Entry 9D5Y (X-ray diffraction, 1.35 A resolution); this record covers chains A and B.

== Chain A ==
Protein: Cobalt-containing nitrile hydratase subunit alpha
Source organism: Pseudonocardia thermophila
Notes: EC 4.2.1.84
UniProtKB: Q7SID2 (NHAA_PSETH); numbering as in UniProt (aligned over 1-204)
Amino-acid sequence (204 residues; each row starts with the number of its first residue):
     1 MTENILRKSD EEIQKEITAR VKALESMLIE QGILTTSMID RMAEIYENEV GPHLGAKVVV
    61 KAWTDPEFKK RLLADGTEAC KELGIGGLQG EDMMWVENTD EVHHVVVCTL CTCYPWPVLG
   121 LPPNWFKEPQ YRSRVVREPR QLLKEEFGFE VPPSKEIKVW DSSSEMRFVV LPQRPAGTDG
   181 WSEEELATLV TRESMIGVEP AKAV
Unresolved in the structure: 1
Modified / non-standard residues: C113 (S-hydroxycysteine; CSO)
Sequence notes: engineered mutation T112 (Ser in Q7SID2)
Curated features (UniProtKB/Swiss-Prot):
  - binding site (Co(2+)): C108, C111, C113
  - modified residue: C111 (Cysteine sulfinic acid (-SO2H)), C113 (Cysteine sulfenic acid (-SOH))
What the authors report for this chain:
  - mutagenesis - S112T: decreased catalytic activity
  - mutagenesis - S112T: decreased binding to cobalt
  - post-translational modification sites: C113
  - binding site for glycerol: C111, T112

== Chain B ==
Protein: Cobalt-containing nitrile hydratase subunit beta
Source organism: Pseudonocardia thermophila
Notes: EC 4.2.1.84
UniProtKB: Q7SID3 (NHAB_PSETH); residues 1-228 here = UniProt positions 1-228
Amino-acid sequence (228 residues; numbered 1 to 228; the number before each row is that of its first residue):
     1 MNGVYDVGGT DGLGPINRPA DEPVFRAEWE KVAFAMFPAT FRAGFMGLDE FRFGIEQMNP
    61 AEYLESPYYW HWIRTYIHHG VRTGKIDLEE LERRTQYYRE NPDAPLPEHE QKPELIEFVN
   121 QAVYGGLPAS REVDRPPKFK EGDVVRFSTA SPKGHARRAR YVRGKTGTVV KHHGAYIYPD
   181 TAGNGLGECP EHLYTVRFTA QELWGPEGDP NSSVYYDCWE PYIELVDT
What the authors report for this chain:
  - binding site for glycerol: R52

== Chain A / chain B interface ==
Residue-residue contacts (181; chain A residue first):
  N4(A) - E65(B)  hydrogen bond
  R7(A) - E65(B)  salt bridge
  Q14(A) - W29(B)  hydrogen bond
  E16(A) - R99(B)  salt bridge
  I17(A) - W29(B)  hydrophobic
  I17(A) - P67(B)  hydrophobic
  A19(A) - T95(B)
  A19(A) - Y98(B)
  A19(A) - R99(B)
  R20(A) - W70(B)
  R20(A) - T95(B)
  R20(A) - R99(B)
  V21(A) - W29(B)  hydrophobic
  V21(A) - V32(B)  hydrophobic
  V21(A) - M36(B)
  V21(A) - I73(B)  hydrophobic
  K22(A) - Y98(B)
  K22(A) - P102(B)  hydrogen bond (side chain-backbone)
  K22(A) - D103(B)
  K22(A) - A104(B)  hydrogen bond (side chain-backbone)
  K22(A) - L106(B)
  A23(A) - L91(B)
  A23(A) - R94(B)
  A23(A) - T95(B)
  A23(A) - Y98(B)
  L24(A) - M36(B)  hydrophobic
  L24(A) - I73(B)  hydrophobic
  L24(A) - I77(B)  hydrophobic
  L24(A) - L91(B)
  E25(A) - V32(B)
  E25(A) - M36(B)
  E25(A) - L106(B)
  S26(A) - R94(B)  hydrogen bond
  S26(A) - Y98(B)
  S26(A) - P107(B)
  M27(A) - D87(B)
  M27(A) - E90(B)
  M27(A) - L91(B)  hydrophobic
  M27(A) - R94(B)
  L28(A) - T40(B)
  L28(A) - F45(B)  hydrophobic
  L28(A) - I86(B)  hydrophobic
  I29(A) - P107(B)
  I29(A) - H109(B)
  E30(A) - R94(B)  salt bridge
  E30(A) - P107(B)
  Q31(A) - F45(B)
  Q31(A) - K85(B)  hydrogen bond (side chain-backbone)
  Q31(A) - I86(B)
  G32(A) - K112(B)  hydrogen bond (backbone-side chain)
  I33(A) - A39(B)
  I33(A) - A43(B)  hydrophobic
  I33(A) - F45(B)  hydrophobic
  I33(A) - L115(B)
  L34(A) - A39(B)  hydrophobic
  T35(A) - H109(B)
  T35(A) - E110(B)
  T35(A) - Q111(B)
  T35(A) - L115(B)
  T36(A) - H109(B)  hydrogen bond (backbone-side chain)
  T36(A) - Q111(B)  hydrogen bond
  S37(A) - Q111(B)  hydrogen bond
  S37(A) - I116(B)
  M38(A) - A39(B)  hydrophobic
  M38(A) - I116(B)  hydrophobic
  M38(A) - V119(B)  hydrophobic
  I39(A) - A35(B)  hydrophobic
  R41(A) - V119(B)
  R41(A) - N120(B)  hydrogen bond
  R41(A) - Y124(B)
  M42(A) - F34(B)  hydrophobic
  M42(A) - A35(B)  hydrophobic
  M42(A) - P38(B)  hydrophobic
  M42(A) - V119(B)  hydrophobic
  I45(A) - V119(B)  hydrophobic
  I45(A) - V123(B)  hydrophobic
  Y46(A) - V24(B)
  Y46(A) - F34(B)  hydrophobic
  Y46(A) - V123(B)
  E47(A) - F25(B)
  E47(A) - K31(B)  salt bridge
  E49(A) - Y124(B)  hydrogen bond
  G86(A) - V123(B)
  G86(A) - Y124(B)
  G87(A) - V123(B)
  G87(A) - Y124(B)
  G87(A) - G126(B)
  L88(A) - A122(B)
  L88(A) - V123(B)  hydrogen bond (backbone-backbone)
  L88(A) - G126(B)
  L88(A) - L127(B)  hydrophobic
  Q89(A) - L48(B)
  E91(A) - G126(B)
  E91(A) - L127(B)  hydrogen bond (side chain-backbone)
  E91(A) - P128(B)
  D92(A) - Y176(B)  hydrogen bond
  M94(A) - H173(B)
  T109(A) - Y5(B)
  T109(A) - V7(B)
  T109(A) - G8(B)
  T109(A) - Y161(B)
  L110(A) - Y5(B)
  L110(A) - D6(B)
  L110(A) - R157(B)
  L110(A) - Y216(B)
  C111(A) - R52(B)
  C111(A) - R157(B)  hydrogen bond
  T112(A) - Y68(B)  hydrogen bond
  C113(A) - R52(B)
  C113(A) - R157(B)
  L121(A) - F25(B)  hydrophobic
  L121(A) - F34(B)  hydrophobic
  L121(A) - Y69(B)
  P123(A) - E22(B)
  N124(A) - E22(B)  hydrogen bond (backbone-side chain)
  N124(A) - R26(B)  hydrogen bond
  W125(A) - N17(B)
  W125(A) - R18(B)
  K127(A) - Y68(B)
  E128(A) - N17(B)
  P129(A) - L13(B)
  Q130(A) - L13(B)  hydrogen bond (side chain-backbone)
  Q130(A) - G14(B)
  Q130(A) - P15(B)
  Q130(A) - I16(B)
  Y131(A) - I16(B)
  R132(A) - Y5(B)  hydrogen bond (side chain-backbone)
  R132(A) - V7(B)
  R132(A) - Y63(B)  hydrogen bond
  S133(A) - V7(B)
  S133(A) - G9(B)  hydrogen bond (backbone-backbone)
  S133(A) - T10(B)
  S133(A) - L13(B)
  V136(A) - G9(B)
  V136(A) - Y161(B)
  V136(A) - W204(B)  hydrogen bond (backbone-side chain)
  V136(A) - V214(B)
  R137(A) - G9(B)
  R137(A) - D11(B)  salt bridge
  R137(A) - W204(B)
  P139(A) - S212(B)
  R140(A) - D209(B)  salt bridge
  R140(A) - N211(B)  hydrogen bond (side chain-backbone)
  E146(A) - I16(B)
  E146(A) - R18(B)  salt bridge
  F147(A) - R18(B)
  P153(A) - N211(B)
  S154(A) - N211(B)  hydrogen bond (backbone-side chain)
  K155(A) - N211(B)
  E156(A) - R197(B)  salt bridge
  E156(A) - N211(B)
  E156(A) - S213(B)
  I157(A) - N211(B)  hydrogen bond (backbone-backbone)
  I157(A) - S212(B)  hydrogen bond (backbone-side chain)
  I157(A) - S213(B)  hydrogen bond (backbone-backbone)
  K158(A) - R197(B)
  K158(A) - S213(B)
  K158(A) - Y215(B)  hydrogen bond
  V159(A) - S213(B)  hydrogen bond (backbone-backbone)
  V159(A) - V214(B)
  V159(A) - Y215(B)  hydrogen bond (backbone-backbone)
  W160(A) - T195(B)
  W160(A) - Y215(B)  hydrophobic
  D161(A) - Y161(B)  hydrogen bond
  D161(A) - Y215(B)  hydrogen bond (backbone-backbone)
  D161(A) - Y216(B)
  S163(A) - R157(B)  hydrogen bond (backbone-side chain)
  S163(A) - Y216(B)
  S163(A) - D217(B)  hydrogen bond (side chain-backbone)
  S163(A) - W219(B)
  S164(A) - L193(B)
  S164(A) - D217(B)  hydrogen bond
  S164(A) - W219(B)
  E165(A) - L48(B)
  E165(A) - R52(B)  salt bridge
  E165(A) - A129(B)
  M166(A) - H173(B)
  M166(A) - Y176(B)
  M166(A) - D217(B)
  R167(A) - R52(B)
  F168(A) - D217(B)
Other interface residues (no listed pair), chain A (84 interface residues in all): T2, T18, A43, C108, W116, L142, S162, E199
Other interface residues (no listed pair), chain B (94 interface residues in all): A27, L64, W72, R74, Y76, G125, S130, R158, A159, K171
Interface features reported in the paper:
  - pairs named by the authors: T112(A)-Y68(B) (hydrogen bond)

== Summary ==
Chain A and chain B form an interface of 84 and 94 residues respectively; the contacts include 37 hydrogen
bonds and 9 salt bridges. Polar pairs include R7(A)-E65(B), E16(A)-R99(B) and E30(A)-R94(B). The paper
describes a hydrogen bond between T112(A) and Y68(B). From the paper: a binding site for glycerol at C111(A),
T112(A) and R52(B); S112T of chain A reduces catalytic activity.
Here chain A is Cobalt-containing nitrile hydratase subunit alpha and chain B is Cobalt-containing nitrile
hydratase subunit beta, both from Pseudonocardia thermophila. Entry 9D5Y (Nitrile hydratase S112T mutant) was
determined by X-ray diffraction (same publication as 9D5U and 9D5V).
